7W14 - chains A and E of the 5 polymer chains in the assembly; structure by electron microscopy, 2.20 A resolution.

== Chain A ==
Protein: Capsid protein VP1
Source organism: Coxsackievirus B3
Amino-acid sequence (284 residues; numbered 1 to 284; the number before each row is that of its first residue):
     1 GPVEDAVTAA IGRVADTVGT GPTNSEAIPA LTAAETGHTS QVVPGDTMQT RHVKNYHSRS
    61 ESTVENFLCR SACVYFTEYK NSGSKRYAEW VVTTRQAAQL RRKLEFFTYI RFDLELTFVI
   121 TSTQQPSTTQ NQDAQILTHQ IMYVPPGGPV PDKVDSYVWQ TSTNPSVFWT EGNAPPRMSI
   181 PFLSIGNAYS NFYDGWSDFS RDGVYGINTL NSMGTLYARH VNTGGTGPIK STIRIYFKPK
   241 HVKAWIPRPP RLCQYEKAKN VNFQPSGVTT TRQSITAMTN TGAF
Unresolved in the structure: 1-11, 282-284
Reported in the primary citation:
  - conformationally variable residues (loop rearrangement): N208 to L216

== Chain E ==
Protein: Coxsackievirus and adenovirus receptor
Source organism: Homo sapiens
UniProtKB: P78310 (CXAR_HUMAN); residues 23-238 here correspond to UniProt positions 21-236 (UniProt number = residue number - 2)
Amino-acid sequence (219 residues; each row starts with the number of its first residue):
    22 MSITTPEEMI EKAKGETAYL PCKFTLSPED QGPLDIEWLI SPADNQKVDQ VIILYSGDKI
    82 YDDYYPDLKG RVHFTSNDLK SGDASINVTN LQLSDIGTYQ CKVKKAPGVA NKKIHLVVLV
   142 KPSGARCYVD GSEEIGSDFK IKCEPKEGSL PLQYEWQKLS DSQKMPTSWL AEMTSSVISV
   202 KNASSEYSGT YSCTVRNRVG SDQCLLRLNV VPPSNKALE
Unresolved in the structure: 22, 147-240
Construct notes: initiating methionine (22); expression tag (239-240)
Curated features (UniProtKB/Swiss-Prot):
  - glycosylation (N-linked (GlcNAc...) asparagine): N108, N203
Cystine bridges: C43-C122

== Interface between chain A and chain E ==
Residue-residue contacts (18):
  E89(A) with A127(E); P128(E)
  V91(A) with P128(E), hydrophobic
  P146(A) with P49(E); E50(E)
  G147(A) with P49(E), hydrogen bond (backbone-backbone); Q52(E)
  G148(A) with Q52(E)
  V150(A) with G53(E); A127(E)
  V204(A) with I24(E); T25(E)
  S212(A) with E50(E)
  M213(A) with E50(E)
  G214(A) with E50(E)
  T215(A) with E50(E); P128(E)
  Y217(A) with P128(E)
Interface residues without a listed pair, chain A (15 interface residues in all): P149, G203, T209

== Summary ==
Chain A and chain E form an interface of 15 and 8 residues respectively; the contacts include 1 hydrogen bond.
Its one hydrogen bond, G147(A)-P49(E), is backbone to backbone. From the paper: conformational variability at
N208(A).
Here chain A is Capsid protein VP1 (Coxsackievirus B3) and chain E is Coxsackievirus and adenovirus receptor
(Homo sapiens). Entry 7W14 (Coxsackievirus B3 at pH7.4 (VP3-234E) incubation with coxsackievirus and
adenovirus receptor for 20min) was determined by electron microscopy (same publication as 7VXH, 7VXZ, 7VY0,
7VY5, 7VY6, 7VYK and 3 further entries).
